6SIE - chains A and B; structure by X-ray diffraction, 2.80 A resolution.

Chain A (and B):
Molecule: Activity-regulated cytoskeleton associated protein 2
Source organism: Drosophila melanogaster
Notes: chain B of this document is another copy of the same molecule, construct and numbering; everything in this record applies to it too
UniProt: Q7JV70 (ARC2_DROME); residues 5-88 here correspond to UniProt positions 110-193 (UniProt number = residue number + 105)
Amino-acid sequence (88 residues; each row starts with the number of its first residue):
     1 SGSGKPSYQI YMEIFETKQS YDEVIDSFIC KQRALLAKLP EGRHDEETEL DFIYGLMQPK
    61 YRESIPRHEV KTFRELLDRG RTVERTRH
Not modelled in the structure: 1-4 (chain B: 1-3)
Sequence notes: expression tag (1-4)
What the authors report for this chain:
  - self-association interface (contacts with another copy of this molecule): S7, F52, Y54
  - contacts within the chain: Q19-F28, Q19-M57

How chain A and chain B interact:
Residue-residue contacts - 28 pairs, chain A then chain B:
  S7(A) with D51(B)
  Y8(A) with D51(B); Y54(B); G55(B); R67(B)
  Y11(A) with F15(B); T48(B); D51(B); F52(B), hydrophobic
  M12(A) with L56(B), hydrophobic
  F15(A) with Y11(B), hydrophobic; F15(B), hydrophobic
  K18(A) with E16(B)
  R43(A) with E47(B), salt bridge; T48(B), hydrogen bond; D51(B), salt bridge
  H44(A) with H44(B)
  T48(A) with Y11(B); R43(B), hydrogen bond; H44(B)
  D51(A) with S7(B); Y8(B); Y11(B); R43(B), salt bridge
  F52(A) with Y11(B), hydrophobic
  Y54(A) with Y8(B), hydrophobic
  G55(A) with M12(B)
  R67(A) with Y8(B)
Other interface residues (no listed pair), chain A (16 interface residues in all): E47, L56
Other interface residues (no listed pair), chain B (17 interface residues in all): K18
Disulfides between the chains: C30(A)-C30(B)

Summary:
Chain A and chain B form an interface of 16 and 17 residues respectively; the contacts include 1 disulfide
bond, 2 hydrogen bonds and 3 salt bridges. Among the polar pairs are R43(A)-E47(B), R43(A)-D51(B) and
R43(A)-T48(B). From the paper: a self-association interface involving S7(A), F52(A) and Y54(A); contacts
within the chain involving Q19(A), F28(A) and M57(A).
Chain A and chain B are both Activity-regulated cytoskeleton associated protein 2 (Drosophila melanogaster);
the structure, Crystal structure of the C-lobe of drosophila Arc 2, was determined by X-ray diffraction
together with 6SIB and 6SID from the same study.
